8R7S - chains A and D; structure by X-ray diffraction, 1.17 A resolution.

Chain A:
Molecule: Peptidyl-prolyl cis-trans isomerase
Source organism: Toxoplasma gondii
Notes: EC 5.2.1.8
UniProt: A0A7J6KAD1 (A0A7J6KAD1_TOXGO); residues 1-211 here = UniProt positions 1-211
Sequence (213 residues; numbered -1 to 211; the number before each row is that of its first residue; numbers below 1 keep their minus sign (Gly-1 is residue -1)):
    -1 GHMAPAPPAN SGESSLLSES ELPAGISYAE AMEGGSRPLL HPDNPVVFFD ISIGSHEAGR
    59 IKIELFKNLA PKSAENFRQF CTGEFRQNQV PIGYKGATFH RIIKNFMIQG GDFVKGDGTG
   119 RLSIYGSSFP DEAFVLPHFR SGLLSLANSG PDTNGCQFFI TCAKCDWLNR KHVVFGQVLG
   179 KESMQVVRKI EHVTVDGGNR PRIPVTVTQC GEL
Unresolved in the structure: -1 to 11
Construct notes: expression tag (-1 to 0)
What the authors report for this chain:
  - binding site for CYCLOSPORIN A, 8 mutation (chain D): Arg99, Phe104, Met105, Gln107, Gly116, Ala145, Asn146, Ser147, Gln155, Phe157, Trp165, Leu166, His170

Chain D:
Molecule: CYCLOSPORIN A, 8 mutation
Sequence (11 residues; numbered 1 to 11; the number before each row is that of its first residue):
     1 ALLVTAGXVL A
Modified positions: Ala1 (D-alanine; DAL); Leu2, Leu3, Leu10 (N-methylleucine; MLE); Val4 (N-methylvaline; MVA); Thr5 (4-methyl-4-[(E)-2-butenyl]-4,N-methyl-threonine; BMT); Ala6 (alpha-aminobutyric acid; ABA); Gly7 (sarcosine; SAR); IML (N-methyl-isoleucine) at position 8
Covalent attachments: covalent link Ala1-Ala11

Interface between chain A and chain D:
Residue-residue contacts - 25 pairs, chain A then chain D:
  Arg99(A) - Leu3(D)  hydrogen bond (side chain-backbone)
  Arg99(A) - Val4(D)
  Arg99(A) - Thr5(D)
  Arg99(A) - Val9(D)
  Phe104(A) - Leu2(D)
  Phe104(A) - Leu3(D)
  Phe104(A) - Val4(D)
  Met105(A) - Val4(D)
  Gln107(A) - Val4(D)
  Gln107(A) - Thr5(D)  hydrogen bond (side chain-backbone)
  Gly116(A) - Ala6(D)
  Gly116(A) - Gly7(D)  hydrogen bond (backbone-backbone)
  Ala145(A) - Val4(D)
  Ala145(A) - Ala6(D)
  Asn146(A) - Val4(D)  hydrogen bond (backbone-backbone)
  Asn146(A) - Thr5(D)
  Asn146(A) - Ala6(D)  hydrogen bond (backbone-backbone)
  Ser147(A) - Thr5(D)
  Ser147(A) - Ala6(D)  hydrogen bond (side chain-backbone)
  Gln155(A) - Ala6(D)
  Phe157(A) - Val4(D)
  Trp165(A) - Leu2(D)  hydrogen bond (side chain-backbone)
  Leu166(A) - Leu2(D)
  Leu166(A) - Val4(D)
  His170(A) - Val4(D)  hydrogen bond (side chain-backbone)
Interface residues without a listed pair, chain A (15 interface residues in all): Ile101, Thr117
Interface residues without a listed pair, chain D (8 interface residues in all): IML_8

Overview:
15 residues of chain A and 8 residues of chain D are in contact, with 8 hydrogen bonds. Among the polar pairs
are Arg99(A)-Leu3(D), Gln107(A)-Thr5(D) and Ser147(A)-Ala6(D). From the paper: a binding site for CYCLOSPORIN
A, 8 mutation (chain D) at Arg99(A), Phe104(A) and Met105(A) among others.
Chain A is Peptidyl-prolyl cis-trans isomerase (Toxoplasma gondii) and chain D is CYCLOSPORIN A, 8 mutation;
the structure, Crystal Structure of Cyclophilin TgCyp23 from Toxoplasma gondii in complex with NIM811
(N-methyl-4-isoleucine cyclosporin), was determined by X-ray diffraction, deposited together with 8R7T and
8R7U.
